8GY3 - chains A and C of the 3 polymer chains in the assembly; structure by electron microscopy, 2.70 A resolution.

# Chain A
Molecule: Cytochrome c subunit of aldehyde dehydrogenase
From: Gluconobacter oxydans
Notes: EC 1.2.99.7
UniProt: Q5DW50 (Q5DW50_GLUOY); residues 1-444 here = UniProt positions 1-444
Amino-acid sequence (444 residues; each row starts with the number of its first residue):
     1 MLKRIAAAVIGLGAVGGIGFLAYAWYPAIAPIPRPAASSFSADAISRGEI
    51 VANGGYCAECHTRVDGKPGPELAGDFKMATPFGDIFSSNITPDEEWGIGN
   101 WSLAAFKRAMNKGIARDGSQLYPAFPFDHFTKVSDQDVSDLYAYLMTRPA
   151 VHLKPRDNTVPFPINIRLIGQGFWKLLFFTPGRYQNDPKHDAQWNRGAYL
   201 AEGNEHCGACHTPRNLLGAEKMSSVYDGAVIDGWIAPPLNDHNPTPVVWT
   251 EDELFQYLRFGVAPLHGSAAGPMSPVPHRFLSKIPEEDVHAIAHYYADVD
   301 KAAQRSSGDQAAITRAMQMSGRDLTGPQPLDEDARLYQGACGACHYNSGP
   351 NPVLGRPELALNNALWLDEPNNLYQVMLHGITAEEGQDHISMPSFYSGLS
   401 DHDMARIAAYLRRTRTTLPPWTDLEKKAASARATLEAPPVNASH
Not modelled in the structure: 1-4
Glycans and other covalent adducts: heme c (HEC) linked to Cys57, Cys60, Cys207, Cys210, Cys341, Cys344
Metal / ion sites: heme c Fe site 1 near His61 (its only coordinating residue here); heme c Fe site 2 near His211 (its only coordinating residue here); heme c Fe site 3 near His345 (its only coordinating residue here)
Ligand contacts:
  - heme c (HEC), molecule 1: Gly55, Tyr56, His61, Met78, Ile85, Phe86, Ser87, Ser88, Ile90, Ile98, Trp101, Phe106, Met110, Ala115, Gln120, Leu121, Tyr122, Ala124, Phe125, Pro126, Phe130, Leu141, Leu145, Asn158, Arg167, Asn204, His206
  - heme c (HEC), molecule 2: Tyr56, Glu205, His206, His211, Ile231, Trp234, Ile235, Ala236, Pro237, Leu239, Asn243, Thr245, Trp249, Leu254, Tyr257, Leu258, His266, Ser268, Ala270, Pro272, Met273, Leu281, Ile292, Tyr296, Asn363, Asn372
  - heme c (HEC), molecule 3: Gly267, Ser268, Ala270, Ala340, His345, Gly355, Pro357, Leu359, Asn362, Ala364, Leu373, Val376, Met377, Ile381, Thr382, Gly386, Gln387, Ile390, Ser391, Met392, Pro393, Phe395, Leu399, Ile407, Leu411
  - ubiquinone-10 (U10): Glu59, Phe76, Met78, Thr80, Pro81, Phe82, Ile85, Tyr122, Pro123, Ala124, Ile164, Ile169, Gly170, Gln171, Phe173, Trp174, His206, Ala209, Arg214, Leu217, Gly218, Ile231, Asp232, Pro272

# Chain C
Molecule: Large subunit of aldehyde dehydrogenase
From: Gluconobacter oxydans
Notes: EC 1.2.99.7
UniProt: A0A4R4A2F9 (A0A4R4A2F9_GLUOY); numbering as in UniProt (aligned over 1-771)
Amino-acid sequence (771 residues; each row starts with the number of its first residue):
     1 MAKIEQIAKKSDATRLSRRNFLMTAAGAGLMFGFARKAGAATTLPSAMPP
    51 EAAFEPNIWCAIAPDGSINVNIVRAEMGQHVGTALARIIADEMDADWDKI
   101 KITQVDTAPKWAGKYVTGGSWSVWDTWDTFRQAGAAARSVMIEEGAKLLG
   151 TTPDRCTAHESVVSAGSKSISFGDIVARAKPTRTFTPEEMAKLPLKPTGN
   201 RRLISKQVPALDIPDKTTGKAIYGIDVKLDGMVYGRPKMPPTRYAAKVIS
   251 VDDSAAKKIPGYLRYVVLDDPSGIVPGWVVALAKTYPAAIRAADALKVQW
   301 NPGPTINVSEADIIEHGRKLAADPKNGTRVFNDKGVDEALTIHPGQVFER
   351 SYTCASVAHYQLEPVNAVARHIDGMWEIHTGNQWQSLILPQLAKSLQVPE
   401 EQVVMRTYMLGGGFGRRLNGDYCIPAALASKAIGGAPVKLILTRSDDMEL
   451 DSIRSPSIQTIKVALDNDRKKIVGMDYVAVAGWPTQVMAPAFLATGEDGK
   501 KYDPFAIAGADHWYETGPTRVRAISNDLANATFRPGWLRSVSAGWTPWAL
   551 ECFLDELAHSTKQDPLAFRLSMFTAQGRNAGQAPNSVGGAKRQAAVLQRL
   601 ADKIGYANKQLPADTGIGIATSFGQERGMPTWTAAAAQIHVDRKTGVVTC
   651 QKLWLVLDAGTIVDPGGALAQTEGAALWGFSMALFEGTEIVNGTIKDRNL
   701 NTYTPLRIPDVPDIDIEFIQNTEKPTGLGEPGVTVVAPAIGNAIFNAVGI
   751 RLRHMPMRPADVRRELQQHTS
Not modelled in the structure: 1-39
Ligand contacts: molybdenum cofactor (PCD; (molybdopterin-cytosine dinucleotide-S,S)-dioxo-aqua-molybdenum(V)): Met77, Gly78, Gln79, His80, Val81, Ala84, Thr117, Gly118, Gly119, Ser120, Trp121, Ser122, Val123, Gln383, Gly412, Gly413, Phe414, Gly415, Leu418, Trp537, Leu538, Arg539, Val541, Ala659, Thr661, Ile662, Val663, Asp664, Gly667, Ala668, Gln671, Pro725, Thr726, Gly727, Leu728, Gly729, Glu730

# Chain A / chain C interface
Pairs across the interface (32; chain A residue first):
  Leu324(A) - Pro709(C)
  Gly326(A) - Pro709(C)
  Gly326(A) - Asp710(C)
  Pro327(A) - Pro709(C)
  Pro327(A) - Asp710(C)
  Gln328(A) - Phe685(C)
  Gln328(A) - Asp710(C)  hydrogen bond (backbone-side chain)
  Pro329(A) - Phe685(C)  hydrophobic
  Pro329(A) - Pro759(C)
  Leu330(A) - Thr645(C)
  Leu330(A) - Val647(C)  hydrophobic
  Leu330(A) - Pro759(C)  hydrophobic
  Leu330(A) - Arg763(C)
  Glu332(A) - Thr704(C)
  Arg335(A) - Phe685(C)
  Arg335(A) - Thr704(C)
  Arg335(A) - Pro705(C)  hydrogen bond (side chain-backbone)
  Arg335(A) - Arg707(C)
  Arg335(A) - Asp710(C)  salt bridge
  Leu336(A) - Asn701(C)
  Gln338(A) - Pro709(C)
  Asp403(A) - Asn701(C)  hydrogen bond
  Arg406(A) - Asn701(C)
  Val440(A) - Pro287(C)  hydrophobic
  Val440(A) - Arg291(C)
  Asn441(A) - Ile290(C)
  Ala442(A) - Ile290(C)  hydrophobic
  Ala442(A) - Asp294(C)
  Ser443(A) - Thr443(C)
  Ser443(A) - Asn699(C)
  His444(A) - Ser445(C)  hydrogen bond (backbone-side chain)
  His444(A) - Asn699(C)  hydrogen bond (backbone-side chain)
Interface residues without a listed pair, chain A (20 interface residues in all): Gly339, Ala437, Pro439
Interface residues without a listed pair, chain C (22 interface residues in all): Arg444, Val648, Thr649, Arg698

# In short
20 residues of chain A and 22 residues of chain C are in contact, with 5 hydrogen bonds and 1 salt bridge.
Polar pairs include Arg335(A)-Asp710(C), Gln328(A)-Asp710(C) and Arg335(A)-Pro705(C). Ligands of chain A:
ubiquinone-10. Ligands of chain C: molybdenum cofactor.
Chain A is Cytochrome c subunit of aldehyde dehydrogenase and chain C is Large subunit of aldehyde
dehydrogenase, both from Gluconobacter oxydans; the structure, Cryo-EM Structure of Membrane-Bound Aldehyde
Dehydrogenase from Gluconobacter oxydans, was determined by electron microscopy (same publication as 8GY2).
